Entry 6N60 (X-ray diffraction, 3.68 A resolution); this record covers chains D and F of the 9 polymer chains in the assembly.

== Chain D ==
Protein: DNA-directed RNA polymerase subunit beta'
Source organism: Escherichia coli
Notes: EC 2.7.7.6
UniProt: P0A8T7 (RPOC_ECOLI); residues 2-1407 here = UniProt positions 2-1407
Sequence (1409 residues; row label = number of the first residue in the row):
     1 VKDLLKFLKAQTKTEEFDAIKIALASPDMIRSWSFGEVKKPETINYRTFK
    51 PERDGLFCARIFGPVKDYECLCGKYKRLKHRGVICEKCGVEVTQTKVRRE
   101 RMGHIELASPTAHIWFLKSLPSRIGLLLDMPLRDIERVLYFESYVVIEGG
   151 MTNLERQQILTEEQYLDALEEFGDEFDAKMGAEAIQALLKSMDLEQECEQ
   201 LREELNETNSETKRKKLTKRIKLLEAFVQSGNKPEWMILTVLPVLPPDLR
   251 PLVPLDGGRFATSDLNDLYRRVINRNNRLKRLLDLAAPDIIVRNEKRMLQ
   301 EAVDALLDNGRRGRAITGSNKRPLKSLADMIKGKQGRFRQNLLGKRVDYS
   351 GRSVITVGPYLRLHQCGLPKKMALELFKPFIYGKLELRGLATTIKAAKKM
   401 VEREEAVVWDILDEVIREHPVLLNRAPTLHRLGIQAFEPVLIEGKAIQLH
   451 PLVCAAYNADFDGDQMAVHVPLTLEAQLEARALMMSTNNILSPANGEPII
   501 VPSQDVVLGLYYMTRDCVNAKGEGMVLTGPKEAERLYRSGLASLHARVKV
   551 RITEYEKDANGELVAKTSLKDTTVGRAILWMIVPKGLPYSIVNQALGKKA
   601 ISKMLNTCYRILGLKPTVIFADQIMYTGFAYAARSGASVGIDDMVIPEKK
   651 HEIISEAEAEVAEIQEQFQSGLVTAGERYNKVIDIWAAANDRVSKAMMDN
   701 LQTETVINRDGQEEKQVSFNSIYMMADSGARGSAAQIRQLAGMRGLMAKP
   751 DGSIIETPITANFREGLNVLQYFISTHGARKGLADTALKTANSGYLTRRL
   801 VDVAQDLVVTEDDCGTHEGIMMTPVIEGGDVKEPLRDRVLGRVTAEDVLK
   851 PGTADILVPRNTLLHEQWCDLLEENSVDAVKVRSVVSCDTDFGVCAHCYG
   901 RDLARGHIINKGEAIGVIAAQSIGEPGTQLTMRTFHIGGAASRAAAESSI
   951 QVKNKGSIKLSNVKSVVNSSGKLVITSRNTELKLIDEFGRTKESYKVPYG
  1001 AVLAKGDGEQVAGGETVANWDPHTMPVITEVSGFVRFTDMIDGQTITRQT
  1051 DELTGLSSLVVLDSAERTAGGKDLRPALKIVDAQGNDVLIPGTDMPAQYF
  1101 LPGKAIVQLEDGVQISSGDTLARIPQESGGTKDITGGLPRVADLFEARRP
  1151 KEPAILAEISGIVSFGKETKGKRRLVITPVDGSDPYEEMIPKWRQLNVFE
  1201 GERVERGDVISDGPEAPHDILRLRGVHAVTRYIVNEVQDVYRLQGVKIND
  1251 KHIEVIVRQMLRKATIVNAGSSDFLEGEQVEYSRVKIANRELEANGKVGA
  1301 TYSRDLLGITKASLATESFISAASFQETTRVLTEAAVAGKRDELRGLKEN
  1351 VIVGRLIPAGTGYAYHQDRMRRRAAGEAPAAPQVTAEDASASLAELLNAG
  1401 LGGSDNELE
Disordered / not traced: 1-15, 938-947, 1024-1134, 1373-1409
Construct notes: expression tag (1, 1408-1409)
UniProt features mapped onto this chain:
  - binding site (Zn(2+)): Cys70, Cys72, Cys85, Cys88, Cys814, Cys888, Cys895, Cys898
  - binding site (Mg(2+)): Asp460, Asp462, Asp464
  - modified residue: Lys983 (N6-acetyllysine)
Metal / ion sites: Zn2+ site 1: Cys70, Cys72, Cys85, Cys88; Mg2+: Asp460, Asp462, Asp464; Zn2+ site 2: Cys814, Cys888, Cys895, Cys898

== Chain F ==
Protein: RNA polymerase sigma factor RpoD
Source organism: Escherichia coli
UniProt: Q0P6L9 (Q0P6L9_ECOLX); numbering as in UniProt; present here: 1-272, 274-613
Sequence (612 residues; numbered 1 to 613; 1 number in that range is skipped by the numbering (no residue carries it; nothing is unmodelled there); the number before each row is that of its first residue):
     1 MEQNPQSQLKLLVTRGKEQGYLTYAEVNDHLPEDIVDSDQIEDIIQMIND
    51 MGIQVMEEAPDADDLMLAENTADEDAAEAAAQVLSSVESEIGRTTDPVRM
   101 YMREMGTVELLTREGEIDIAKRIEDGINQVQCSVAEYPEAITYLLEQYNR
   151 VEAEEARLSDLITGFVDPNAEEDLAPTATHVGSELSQEDLDDDEDEDEED
   201 GDDDSADDDNSIDPELAREKFAELRAQYVVTRDTIKAKGRSHATAQEEIL
   251 KLSEVFKQFRLVPKQFDYVNSM
   274 RVMMDRVRTQERLIMKLCVEQCKMPKKNFITLFTGNETSDTWFNAAIAMN
   324 KPWSEKLHDVSEEVHRALQKLQQIEEETGLTIEQVKDINRRMSIGEAKAR
   374 RAKKEMVEANLRLVISIAKKYTNRGLQFLDLIQEGNIGLMKAVDKFEYRR
   424 GYKFSTYATWWIRQAITRSIADQARTIRIPVHMIETINKLNRISRQMLQE
   474 MGREPTPEELAERMLMPEDKIRKVLKIAKEPISMETPIGDDEDSHLGDFI
   524 EDTTLELPLDSATTESLRAATHDVLAGLTAREAKVLRMRFGIDMNTDYTL
   574 EEVGKQFDVTRERIRQIEAKALRKLRHPSRSEVLRSFLDD
Disordered / not traced: 1-93, 145-262, 274-353, 611-613
Construct notes: conflict Asn149 (Asp in Q0P6L9)

== How chain D and chain F interact ==
Residue-residue contacts - 80 pairs, chain D then chain F:
  Lys40(D) - Arg451(F)
  Glu42(D) - Arg451(F)  salt bridge
  Thr43(D) - Thr449(F)  hydrogen bond (side chain-backbone)
  Thr43(D) - Ile450(F)
  Ile44(D) - Ile450(F)  hydrophobic
  Tyr46(D) - Ile452(F)  hydrophobic
  Tyr46(D) - Pro453(F)
  Tyr46(D) - Met456(F)
  Tyr46(D) - Ile500(F)  hydrophobic
  Lys79(D) - Asn568(F)
  Lys96(D) - Leu528(F)
  Arg133(D) - Thr94(F)
  Arg133(D) - Thr95(F)
  Glu136(D) - Thr95(F)
  Tyr140(D) - Thr95(F)
  Tyr140(D) - Met100(F)  hydrophobic
  Glu142(D) - Met100(F)
  Pro251(D) - Met507(F)
  Leu252(D) - Pro504(F)  hydrophobic
  Val253(D) - Ile523(F)  hydrophobic
  Leu255(D) - Ile523(F)  hydrophobic
  Arg259(D) - Ile505(F)
  Phe260(D) - Pro504(F)
  Phe260(D) - Ile505(F)  hydrogen bond (backbone-backbone)
  Ala261(D) - Ile505(F)
  Ala261(D) - Leu519(F)  hydrophobic
  Ala261(D) - Ile523(F)  hydrophobic
  Thr262(D) - Pro504(F)
  Thr262(D) - Ile505(F)  hydrogen bond (backbone-backbone)
  Thr262(D) - Ser506(F)
  Thr262(D) - Met507(F)  hydrogen bond (backbone-backbone)
  Ser263(D) - Met507(F)  hydrogen bond (backbone-side chain)
  Ser263(D) - Glu508(F)
  Asp264(D) - Ser506(F)  hydrogen bond
  Asp264(D) - Met507(F)
  Asp264(D) - Glu508(F)
  Arg270(D) - Gln446(F)  hydrogen bond (side chain-backbone)
  Arg270(D) - Arg448(F)  hydrogen bond (side chain-backbone)
  Arg270(D) - Thr449(F)
  Arg271(D) - Gln400(F)  hydrogen bond
  Asn274(D) - Gln446(F)  hydrogen bond
  Arg275(D) - Gln400(F)
  Arg275(D) - Asp403(F)  salt bridge
  Arg278(D) - Asp403(F)  salt bridge
  Arg278(D) - Glu407(F)  salt bridge
  Arg278(D) - Ile410(F)
  Arg278(D) - Gln446(F)  hydrogen bond
  Arg281(D) - Glu407(F)  salt bridge
  Arg281(D) - Ile410(F)
  Leu282(D) - Gln406(F)
  Leu282(D) - Ile410(F)  hydrophobic
  Leu285(D) - Ile410(F)  hydrophobic
  Leu285(D) - Met413(F)
  Ala286(D) - Met413(F)
  Ala287(D) - Met413(F)  hydrophobic
  Pro288(D) - Glu381(F)
  Ile290(D) - Tyr101(F)  hydrophobic
  Ile290(D) - Glu381(F)
  Ile291(D) - Val380(F)  hydrophobic
  Ile291(D) - Gln406(F)
  Ile291(D) - Asn409(F)
  Asn294(D) - Tyr101(F)
  Asn294(D) - Leu402(F)
  Asn294(D) - Gln406(F)
  Glu295(D) - Gln406(F)
  Met298(D) - Leu402(F)  hydrophobic
  Met298(D) - Asp403(F)
  Met298(D) - Gln406(F)
  Glu301(D) - Pro97(F)
  Ile316(D) - Gln400(F)
  Arg322(D) - Pro510(F)
  Lys325(D) - Glu508(F)
  Gln335(D) - Asp516(F)  hydrogen bond (side chain-backbone)
  Thr392(D) - Ser609(F)
  Thr393(D) - Ser539(F)
  Thr393(D) - Phe610(F)
  Ile394(D) - Leu532(F)  hydrophobic
  Ile394(D) - Thr536(F)
  Lys395(D) - Thr536(F)
  Lys398(D) - Leu532(F)
Also at the interface, not in a pair above, chain D (51 interface residues in all): Gly258, Arg293, Asn320, Met330
Also at the interface, not in a pair above, chain F (51 interface residues in all): Glu104, Lys377, Leu384, Ile405, Ala447, Lys502, Glu503, Thr509, His518, Asp533, Thr569

== Overview ==
Chain D and chain F each contribute 51 residues to their interface, with 12 hydrogen bonds and 5 salt bridges.
Polar pairs include Glu42(D)-Arg451(F), Arg275(D)-Asp403(F) and Arg278(D)-Asp403(F). Curated annotation
(UniProt) lists 8 Zn2+-binding residues and 3 Mg2+-binding residues on chain D.
Chain D is DNA-directed RNA polymerase subunit beta' and chain F is RNA polymerase sigma factor RpoD, both
from Escherichia coli; the structure, Escherichia coli RNA polymerase sigma70-holoenzyme bound to upstream
fork promoter DNA and Microcin J25 (MccJ25), was determined by X-ray diffraction (same publication as 6N61 and
6N62).
